8A5Y - chains C and O of the 17 polymer chains in the assembly; structure by electron microscopy, 4.90 A resolution (low resolution: residue-level contacts below are approximate; hydrogen-bond / salt-bridge calls are withheld).

== Chain C ==
Name: Anaphase-promoting complex subunit 1
From: Saccharomyces cerevisiae
Reference sequence: P53886 (APC1_YEAST); residues 1-1748 here = UniProt positions 1-1748
Sequence (1748 residues; each row starts with the number of its first residue):
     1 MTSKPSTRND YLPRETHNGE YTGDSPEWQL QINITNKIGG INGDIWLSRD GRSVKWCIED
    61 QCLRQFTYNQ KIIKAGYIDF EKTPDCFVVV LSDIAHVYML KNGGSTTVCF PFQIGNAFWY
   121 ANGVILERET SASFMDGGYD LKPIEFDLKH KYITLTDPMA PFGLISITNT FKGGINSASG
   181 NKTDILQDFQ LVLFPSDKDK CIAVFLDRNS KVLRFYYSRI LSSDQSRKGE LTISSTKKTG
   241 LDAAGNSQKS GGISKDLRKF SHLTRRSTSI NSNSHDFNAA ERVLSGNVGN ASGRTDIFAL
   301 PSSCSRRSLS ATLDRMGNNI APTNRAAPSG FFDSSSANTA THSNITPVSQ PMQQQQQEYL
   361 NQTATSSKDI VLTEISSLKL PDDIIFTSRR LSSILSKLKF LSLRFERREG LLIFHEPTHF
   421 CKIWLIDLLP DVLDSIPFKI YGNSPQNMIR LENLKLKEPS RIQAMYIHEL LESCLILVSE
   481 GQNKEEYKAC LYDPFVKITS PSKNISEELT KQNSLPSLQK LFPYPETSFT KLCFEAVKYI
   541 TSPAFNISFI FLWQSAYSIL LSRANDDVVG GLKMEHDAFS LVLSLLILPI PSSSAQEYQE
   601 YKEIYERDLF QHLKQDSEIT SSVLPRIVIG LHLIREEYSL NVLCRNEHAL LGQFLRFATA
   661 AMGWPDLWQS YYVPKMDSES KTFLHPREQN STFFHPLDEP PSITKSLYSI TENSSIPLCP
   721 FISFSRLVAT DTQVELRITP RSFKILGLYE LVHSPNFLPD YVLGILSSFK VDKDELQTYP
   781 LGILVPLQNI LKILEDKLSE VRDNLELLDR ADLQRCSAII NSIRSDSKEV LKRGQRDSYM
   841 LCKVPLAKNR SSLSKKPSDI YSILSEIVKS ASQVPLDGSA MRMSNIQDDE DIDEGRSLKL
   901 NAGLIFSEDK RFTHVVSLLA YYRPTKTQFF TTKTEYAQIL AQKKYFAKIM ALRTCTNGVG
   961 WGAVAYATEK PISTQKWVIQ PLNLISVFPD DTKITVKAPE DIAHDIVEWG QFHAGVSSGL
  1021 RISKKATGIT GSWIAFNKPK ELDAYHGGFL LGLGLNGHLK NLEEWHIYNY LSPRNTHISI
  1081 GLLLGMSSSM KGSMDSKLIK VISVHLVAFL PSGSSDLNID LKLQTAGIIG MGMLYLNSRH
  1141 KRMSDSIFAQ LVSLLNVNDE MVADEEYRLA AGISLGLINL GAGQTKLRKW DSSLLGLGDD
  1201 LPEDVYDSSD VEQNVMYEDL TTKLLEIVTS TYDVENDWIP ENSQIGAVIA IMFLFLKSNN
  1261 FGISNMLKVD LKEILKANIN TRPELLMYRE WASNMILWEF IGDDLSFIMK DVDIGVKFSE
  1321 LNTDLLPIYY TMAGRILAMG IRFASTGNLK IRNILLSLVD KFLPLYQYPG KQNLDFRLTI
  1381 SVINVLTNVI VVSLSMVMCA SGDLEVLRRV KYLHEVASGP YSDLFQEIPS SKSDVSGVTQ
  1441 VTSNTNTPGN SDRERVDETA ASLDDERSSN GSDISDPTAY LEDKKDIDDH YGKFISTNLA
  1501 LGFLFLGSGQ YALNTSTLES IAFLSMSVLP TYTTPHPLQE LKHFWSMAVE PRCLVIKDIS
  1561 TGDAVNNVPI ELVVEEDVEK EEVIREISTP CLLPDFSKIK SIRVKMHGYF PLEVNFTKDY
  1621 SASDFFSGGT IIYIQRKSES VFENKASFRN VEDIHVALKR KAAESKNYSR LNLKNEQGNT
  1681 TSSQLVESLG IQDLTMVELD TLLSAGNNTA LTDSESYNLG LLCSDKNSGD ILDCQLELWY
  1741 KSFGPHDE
Not modelled in the structure: 1-26, 134-141, 170-188, 224-366, 388-389, 676-691, 827-841, 853-854, 873-894, 1187-1212, 1425-1474, 1671-1677, 1706-1709, 1747-1748
Swiss-Prot annotation at these positions:
  - modified residue: Ser-1462 (Phosphoserine)

== Chain O ==
Name: Anaphase-promoting complex subunit 5
From: Saccharomyces cerevisiae
Reference sequence: Q08683 (APC5_YEAST); residues 1-685 here = UniProt positions 1-685
Sequence (685 residues; numbered 1 to 685; the number before each row is that of its first residue):
     1 MSKYGPLGIT NFITPYDLCI LILIHAHCSQ DNGISVPTAV FLRLISPTRP SLEWNPLLKD
    61 NSNLRSSSIV PPPVLPILDN IIRILLDDKD GNKIALTLMG YLEAINGLDS INRLMMDLEK
   121 NCLVNNYRSM KMRTTSTRRQ MTRASFLGTF LSTCIRKYQI GDFEMRETIW INLQNFKTVF
   181 KHTPLWLRFK DNVHIQKVKN CLLANDEISV EDQQMVEFFQ HFNNGNDADS KTMNEENYGT
   241 LISIQHLQSI VNRQIVNWLD NTEFNLMGQE ETSSTYEEQS GLVFDLLDTL SLNDATKFPL
   301 IFILKYLEAI KENSYQTALD SLHNYFDYKS TGNSQNYFHI SLLSLATFHS SFNECDAAIN
   361 SFEEATRIAR ENKDMETLNL IMIWIINFIE VHPEYANRFY ITVEQIIKYL KNSSDVEDAN
   421 IFSNAYKFET LLSMVKESKT AEVSSSLLKF MAITLQNVPS QNFDLFQSLV SYEVKFWKEL
   481 GYESISDVYE KFLSKTSSSS LRNYDSSIIN QDIKVAFKAL EEDDFLKVKQ YLLKSESLEL
   541 DYDQKINLKY LRVKYLVKIG DYDLSMRLIN QYVKECCEEV ADSNWRFKFE IESINVLLLS
   601 DVGIRSLPKI IKLIDEYKEI GNPLRCVILL LKLCEVLIQV GKSMEAECLI SCNLSTILEF
   661 PFVRKKTDEL LESLSVEEDR DVQMT
Not modelled in the structure: 1-2, 261-275, 676-685

== Chain C / chain O interface ==
Residue-residue contacts - 74 pairs, chain C then chain O:
  Asn-42(C) / Glu-536(O)
  Asn-42(C) / Ser-537(O)
  Ile-58(C) / Lys-534(O)
  Ile-58(C) / Ser-537(O)
  Ile-58(C) / Leu-538(O)
  Glu-59(C) / Lys-534(O)
  Asp-60(C) / Lys-534(O)
  Gln-61(C) / Lys-534(O)
  Cys-62(C) / Glu-312(O)
  Cys-62(C) / Asn-313(O)
  Leu-63(C) / Asn-313(O)
  Leu-63(C) / Glu-539(O)
  Arg-64(C) / Asn-313(O)
  Arg-64(C) / Phe-352(O)
  Gln-65(C) / Asn-313(O)
  Gln-65(C) / Ser-314(O)
  Gln-65(C) / Tyr-315(O)
  Phe-66(C) / Tyr-315(O)
  Thr-67(C) / Thr-317(O)
  Asn-102(C) / Asp-356(O)
  Gly-103(C) / Asp-356(O)
  Glu-526(C) / Lys-529(O)
  Ser-528(C) / Asp-561(O)
  Ser-528(C) / Leu-564(O)
  Val-569(C) / Phe-525(O)
  Leu-572(C) / Ile-559(O)
  Asn-641(C) / Asp-563(O)
  Val-642(C) / Val-602(O)
  Leu-643(C) / Tyr-562(O)
  Leu-643(C) / Val-596(O)
  Leu-643(C) / Leu-597(O)
  Leu-643(C) / Ser-600(O)
  Arg-645(C) / Ser-600(O)
  Arg-645(C) / Asp-601(O)
  Arg-645(C) / Val-602(O)
  Arg-741(C) / Arg-567(O)
  Asp-774(C) / Met-566(O)
  Asp-774(C) / Arg-567(O)
  Asp-774(C) / Asn-570(O)
  Gln-777(C) / Arg-605(O)
  Tyr-779(C) / Arg-605(O)
  Leu-781(C) / Arg-605(O)
  Leu-784(C) / Arg-605(O)
  Ser-852(C) / Glu-442(O)
  Ile-860(C) / Leu-448(O)
  Ile-863(C) / Ser-445(O)
  Ile-863(C) / Lys-449(O)
  Leu-864(C) / Leu-448(O)
  Leu-864(C) / Ala-452(O)
  Ile-867(C) / Tyr-426(O)
  Ile-867(C) / Lys-449(O)
  Ser-870(C) / Lys-411(O)
  Ser-870(C) / Asn-412(O)
  Ala-871(C) / Lys-411(O)
  Ala-871(C) / Asn-412(O)
  Ala-871(C) / Ser-413(O)
  Ala-871(C) / Ser-414(O)
  Ser-872(C) / Asn-412(O)
  Ser-872(C) / Ser-414(O)
  Ser-872(C) / Asp-415(O)
  Phe-1642(C) / Pro-608(O)
  Phe-1642(C) / Ile-611(O)
  Leu-1689(C) / Lys-642(O)
  Leu-1689(C) / Glu-645(O)
  Gly-1690(C) / Lys-642(O)
  Ile-1691(C) / Leu-637(O)
  Ile-1691(C) / Lys-642(O)
  Leu-1694(C) / Ile-604(O)
  Val-1697(C) / Ile-604(O)
  Glu-1698(C) / Val-602(O)
  Glu-1698(C) / Ile-604(O)
  Glu-1698(C) / Arg-605(O)
  Thr-1701(C) / Gln-639(O)
  Thr-1701(C) / Val-640(O)
Other interface residues (no listed pair), chain C (48 interface residues in all): Tyr-98, Glu-647, Thr-778, Pro-780, Ser-1682
Other interface residues (no listed pair), chain O (52 interface residues in all): Gln-316, Phe-422, Gly-560, Leu-607, Asp-615

== Summary ==
The interface between chain C and chain O involves 48 residues on one side and 52 on the other.
Here chain C is Anaphase-promoting complex subunit 1 and chain O is Anaphase-promoting complex subunit 5, both
from Saccharomyces cerevisiae. Entry 8A5Y (S. cerevisiae apo unphosphorylated APC/C) was determined by
electron microscopy.
